Entry 8C5F (X-ray diffraction, 1.60 A resolution); this record covers chains A and B.

# Chain A (and B)
Name: Oxygen-insensitive NAD(P)H nitroreductase
Source organism: Escherichia coli
Notes: EC 1.-.-.-, 1.5.1.34; chain B of this document is another copy of the same molecule, construct and numbering; everything in this record applies to it too
UniProtKB: P38489 (NFSB_ECOLI); residue numbers follow UniProt; this construct covers 2-217
Sequence (216 residues; each row starts with the number of its first residue):
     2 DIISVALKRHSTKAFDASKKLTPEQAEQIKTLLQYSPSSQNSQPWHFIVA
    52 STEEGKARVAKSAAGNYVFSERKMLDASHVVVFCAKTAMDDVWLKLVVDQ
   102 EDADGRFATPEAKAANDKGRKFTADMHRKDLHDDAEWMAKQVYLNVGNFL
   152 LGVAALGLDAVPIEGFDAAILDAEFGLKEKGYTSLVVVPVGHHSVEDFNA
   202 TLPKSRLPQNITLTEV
Differences from the reference sequence: engineered mutation Q41 (Thr in P38489), S71 (Asn in P38489), T124 (Phe in P38489)
Residues lining bound ligands:
  - FMN (flavin mononucleotide), molecule 1: R10, H11, S12, K14, S71, K74, Y144, V162, P163, I164, E165, G166, N200, K205, R207
  - FMN, molecule 2: P38, S39, S40, Q41, N42, Q142, L145
What the authors report for this chain:
  - binding site for flavin mononucleotide: S71
  - binding site for acetate ion: Q41
  - mutagenesis - T41Q/N71S/F124T/M127V: increased growth in response to CB1954
  - mutagenesis - T41Q/N71S/F124T, N71S: increased catalytic activity on CB1954 (citing earlier work)
  - mutagenesis - T41Q: decreased catalytic activity on CB1954 (citing earlier work)
  - mutagenesis - T41Q/N71S/F124T/M127V: increased catalytic activity on CB1954
  - mutagenesis - T41Q/N71S/F124T: decreased catalytic activity on NADH

# Interface between chain A and chain B
Contacting residue pairs (146):
  I3(A) with I3(B), hydrophobic; G153(B); A156(B), hydrophobic; L157(B), hydrophobic
  I4(A) with Q29(B); T32(B); L33(B), hydrophobic
  L8(A) with T32(B); Y36(B), hydrophobic
  R10(A) with P38(B)
  Q29(A) with I4(B)
  K31(A) with Q210(B); L214(B); E216(B), salt bridge
  T32(A) with I4(B); L8(B)
  L33(A) with I4(B), hydrophobic
  Q35(A) with R207(B), hydrogen bond (backbone-side chain); L208(B), hydrogen bond (side chain-backbone); P209(B); Q210(B), hydrogen bond
  Y36(A) with L8(B), hydrophobic; K205(B); R207(B), hydrogen bond (backbone-side chain)
  S37(A) with R207(B), hydrogen bond (backbone-side chain)
  P38(A) with R10(B); L151(B), hydrophobic; R207(B)
  S40(A) with E165(B), hydrogen bond
  N42(A) with S206(B), hydrogen bond (side chain-backbone); R207(B), hydrogen bond
  Q44(A) with R207(B); L208(B), hydrogen bond (side chain-backbone)
  W46(A) with T213(B)
  H47(A) with I212(B), hydrogen bond (side chain-backbone); T213(B), hydrogen bond (side chain-backbone); L214(B); T215(B), hydrogen bond
  F48(A) with T213(B), hydrogen bond (backbone-backbone); L214(B); T215(B), hydrogen bond (backbone-backbone)
  I49(A) with T215(B); V217(B), hydrophobic
  V50(A) with L214(B), hydrophobic; T215(B), hydrogen bond (backbone-backbone); E216(B); V217(B), hydrogen bond (backbone-backbone)
  A51(A) with V217(B)
  S52(A) with V217(B), hydrogen bond (backbone-backbone)
  T53(A) with V217(B), hydrogen bond (side chain-backbone)
  G56(A) with V217(B)
  W94(A) with L208(B), hydrophobic; I212(B), hydrophobic
  L97(A) with L208(B), hydrophobic; I212(B), hydrophobic
  Q101(A) with S206(B), hydrogen bond (backbone-side chain); R207(B); L208(B); P209(B)
  E102(A) with S206(B), hydrogen bond (backbone-side chain)
  D105(A) with P204(B); K205(B); S206(B), hydrogen bond; R207(B)
  G106(A) with P204(B)
  R107(A) with N200(B), hydrogen bond; L203(B); P204(B), hydrogen bond (side chain-backbone); S206(B)
  E137(A) with E137(B)
  W138(A) with E165(B), hydrogen bond
  A140(A) with K141(B)
  K141(A) with A140(B); Y144(B)
  Q142(A) with Y144(B); E165(B), hydrogen bond
  Y144(A) with K141(B); Q142(B); L145(B)
  L145(A) with Y144(B); V147(B), hydrophobic; G148(B)
  V147(A) with L145(B), hydrophobic
  G148(A) with L145(B); G148(B); N149(B)
  N149(A) with G148(B); N149(B); L152(B)
  L151(A) with P38(B), hydrophobic
  L152(A) with N149(B); G153(B)
  G153(A) with I3(B); L152(B)
  A156(A) with I3(B), hydrophobic
  L157(A) with I3(B), hydrophobic
  E165(A) with S40(B), hydrogen bond; W138(B), hydrogen bond; Q142(B), hydrogen bond
  N200(A) with R107(B), hydrogen bond
  L203(A) with R107(B)
  P204(A) with D105(B); R107(B), hydrogen bond (backbone-side chain)
  K205(A) with Y36(B)
  S206(A) with N42(B), hydrogen bond (backbone-side chain); Q101(B), hydrogen bond (side chain-backbone); E102(B), hydrogen bond (side chain-backbone); D105(B), hydrogen bond; R107(B)
  R207(A) with Q35(B); Y36(B), hydrogen bond (side chain-backbone); S37(B), hydrogen bond (side chain-backbone); P38(B); N42(B), hydrogen bond; Q44(B); Q101(B); D105(B)
  L208(A) with Q35(B), hydrogen bond (backbone-side chain); Q44(B), hydrogen bond (backbone-side chain); W94(B), hydrophobic; L97(B), hydrophobic
  P209(A) with Q35(B); Q101(B)
  Q210(A) with K31(B); Q35(B), hydrogen bond
  I212(A) with H47(B), hydrogen bond (backbone-side chain); W94(B), hydrophobic; L97(B), hydrophobic
  T213(A) with H47(B), hydrogen bond (backbone-side chain); F48(B), hydrogen bond (backbone-backbone)
  L214(A) with K31(B); H47(B); F48(B); V50(B), hydrophobic
  T215(A) with H47(B), hydrogen bond; F48(B), hydrogen bond (backbone-backbone); I49(B); V50(B), hydrogen bond (backbone-backbone)
  E216(A) with K31(B), salt bridge; V50(B)
  V217(A) with I49(B), hydrophobic; V50(B), hydrogen bond (backbone-backbone); A51(B); S52(B), hydrogen bond (backbone-backbone); T53(B), hydrogen bond (backbone-side chain); G56(B)
Other interface residues (no listed pair), chain A (70 interface residues in all): A7, L34, R59, N67, Y68, V98, F176, L186
Other interface residues (no listed pair), chain B (71 interface residues in all): A7, E28, L34, W46, R59, V98, G106, F123, M127, F176, L186

# Summary
70 residues of chain A face 71 of chain B across their interface, with 49 hydrogen bonds and 2 salt bridges.
Polar pairs include K31(A)-E216(B), Q35(A)-R207(B) and Q35(A)-L208(B). Ligands of chain A: flavin
mononucleotide. From the paper: a binding site for flavin mononucleotide at S71(A); T41Q/N71S/F124T, N71S and
T41Q/N71S/F124T/M127V of chain A increase catalytic activity on CB1954.
Both chains are Oxygen-insensitive NAD(P)H nitroreductase (Escherichia coli). Entry 8C5F (E. coli
NfsB-T41Q/N71S/F124T mutant bound to acetate) was determined by X-ray diffraction (same publication as 8C5E,
8C5P, 8CCV and 8CJ0).
